3DG3 - chain A; structure by X-ray diffraction, 1.60 A resolution.

== Chain A ==
Name: Muconate cycloisomerase
From: Mycobacterium smegmatis
Notes: EC 5.5.1.-
UniProtKB: A0QTN8 (A0QTN8_MYCS2); numbering as in UniProt (aligned over 1-367)
Chain sequence (367 residues; each row starts with the number of its first residue):
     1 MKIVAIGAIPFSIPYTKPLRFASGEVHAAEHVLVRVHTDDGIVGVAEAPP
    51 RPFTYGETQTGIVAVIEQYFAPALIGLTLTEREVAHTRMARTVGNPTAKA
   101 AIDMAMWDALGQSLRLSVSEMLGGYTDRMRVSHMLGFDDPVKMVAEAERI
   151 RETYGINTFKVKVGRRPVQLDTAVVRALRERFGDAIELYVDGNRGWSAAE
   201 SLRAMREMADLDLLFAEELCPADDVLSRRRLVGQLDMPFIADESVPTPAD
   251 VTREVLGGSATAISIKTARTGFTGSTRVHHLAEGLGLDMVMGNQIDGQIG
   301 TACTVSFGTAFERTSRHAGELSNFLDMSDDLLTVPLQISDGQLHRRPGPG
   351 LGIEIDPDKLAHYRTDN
Unresolved in the structure: 17-27, 367
Ion coordination: Mg2+: Asp-191, Glu-217, Asp-242
What the authors report for this chain:
  - conformationally variable residues (order/disorder transition): Lys-17 to His-27

== Overview ==
Asp-191, Glu-217 and Asp-242 form the Mg2+ site. The paper reports conformational variability at Lys-17.
Chain A is Muconate cycloisomerase (Mycobacterium smegmatis); the structure, Crystal structure of muconate
lactonizing enzyme from Mucobacterium Smegmatis, was determined by X-ray diffraction, deposited together with
3FJ4, 3DG6, 3DG7, 3DGB and 3CT2.
